Entry 6KZ8 (X-ray diffraction, 2.29 A resolution); this record covers chain A.

Chain A:
Name: Phospholipase D alpha 1
Source organism: Arabidopsis thaliana
Notes: EC 3.1.4.4
Reference sequence: Q38882 (PLDA1_ARATH); residue numbers follow UniProt; this construct covers 1-810
Sequence (810 residues; each row starts with the number of its first residue):
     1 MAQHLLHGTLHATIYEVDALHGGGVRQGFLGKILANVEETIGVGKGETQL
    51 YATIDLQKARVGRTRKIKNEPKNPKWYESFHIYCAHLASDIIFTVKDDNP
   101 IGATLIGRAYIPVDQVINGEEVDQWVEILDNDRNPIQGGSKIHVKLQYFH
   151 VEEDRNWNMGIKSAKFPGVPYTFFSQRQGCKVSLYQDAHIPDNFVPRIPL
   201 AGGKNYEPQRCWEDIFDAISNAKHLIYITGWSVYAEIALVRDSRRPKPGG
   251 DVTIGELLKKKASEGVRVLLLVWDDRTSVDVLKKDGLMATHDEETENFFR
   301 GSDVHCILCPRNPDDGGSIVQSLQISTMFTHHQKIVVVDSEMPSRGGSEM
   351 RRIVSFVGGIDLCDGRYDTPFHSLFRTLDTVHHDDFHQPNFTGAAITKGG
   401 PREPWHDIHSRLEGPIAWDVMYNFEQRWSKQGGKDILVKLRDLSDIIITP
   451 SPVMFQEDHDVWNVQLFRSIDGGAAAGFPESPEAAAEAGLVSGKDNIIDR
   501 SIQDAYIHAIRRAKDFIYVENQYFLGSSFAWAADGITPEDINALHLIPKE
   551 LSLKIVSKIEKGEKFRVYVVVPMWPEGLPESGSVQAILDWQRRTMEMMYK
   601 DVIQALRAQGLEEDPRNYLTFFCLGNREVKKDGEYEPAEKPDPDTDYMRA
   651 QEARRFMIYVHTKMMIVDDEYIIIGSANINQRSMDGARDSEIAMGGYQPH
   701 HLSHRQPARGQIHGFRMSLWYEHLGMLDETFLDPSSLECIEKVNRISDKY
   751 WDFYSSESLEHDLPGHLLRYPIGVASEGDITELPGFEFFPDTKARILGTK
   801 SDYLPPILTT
Not modelled in the structure: 1, 22-46
Bound ions: Ca2+: Asp187, Glu722
Small-molecule neighbours: 1,2-dioctanoyl-sn-glycero-3-phosphate (PA8): Trp231, Thr330, His332, Arg366, Trp405, Gln522, Tyr523, Pro575, Glu576, Gly577, Ser581, Ser583, Val584, Ile587, His661, Lys663, Asn680, Arg682, Asp689, Leu808, Thr809
UniProt features mapped onto this chain:
  - active site: His332, Lys334, Asp339, His661, Lys663, Asp668
  - binding site (Ca(2+)): Asp187, His372, His406, Glu722
  - binding site (a 1,2-diacyl-sn-glycero-3-phosphate): His332, Gln522, His661
  - mutagenesis: Glu563 (E563A: Decreased GPA1 binding), Lys564 (K564A: Loss of GPA1 binding), Phe565 (F565A: Decreased GPA1 binding)
From the paper describing this entry:
  - binding site for 1,2-dioctanoyl-sn-glycero-3-phosphate: Trp231, His332, Tyr523, Val584, Ile587, His661, Arg682, Leu808
  - contacts within the chain: Asp187-Asp407 (hydrogen bond), Trp590-Thr809 (hydrogen bond)
  - mutagenesis - R63A, H86A/F529A, K494A, R511A, T809D, T809S, T810A, T810D: abolished catalytic activity
  - catalytic residues: His332, His661 (proposed by the authors, not directly observed)
  - catalytic residues: Lys334, Asp407, Lys663, Glu691
  - Ca2+ coordination: Asp187, His372, His406, Glu722
  - mutagenesis - H7A, E78A/S492A, A85D, L804A, L804D, L808A, L808D: decreased catalytic activity

Summary:
Ligands of chain A: 1,2-dioctanoyl-sn-glycero-3-phosphate. Asp187 and Glu722 coordinate Ca2+. Curated
annotation (UniProt) lists 6 active-site residues, 4 Ca2+-binding residues, 3 residues binding
1,2-diacyl-sn-glycero-3-phosphate and 3 mutagenesis sites. The paper reports catalytic residues His332, His661
and Lys334 among others; R63A, H86A/F529A and K494A, among others, abolish catalytic activity; 15
substitutions were tested in all.
Chain A is Phospholipase D alpha 1 (Arabidopsis thaliana); the structure, Crystal structure of plant
Phospholipase D alpha complex with phosphatidic acid, was determined by X-ray diffraction together with 6KZ9
from the same study.
